6IP1 - chains C and G of the 8 polymer chains in the assembly; structure by electron microscopy, 3.90 A resolution.

# Chain C
Molecule: Synaptosomal-associated protein 25
From: Rattus norvegicus
UniProt: P60881 (SNP25_RAT); residues 1-100 here = UniProt positions 1-100
Chain sequence (102 residues; row label = number of the first residue in the row; numbers below 1 keep their minus sign (Gly-1 is residue -1)):
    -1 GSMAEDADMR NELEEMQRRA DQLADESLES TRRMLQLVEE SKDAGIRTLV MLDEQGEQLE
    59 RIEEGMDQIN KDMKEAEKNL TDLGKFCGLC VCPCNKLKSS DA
Disordered / not traced: -1 to 16, 82-100
Sequence notes: expression tag (-1 to 0)
UniProt features mapped onto this chain:
  - lipidation (S-palmitoyl cysteine): Cys85, Cys88, Cys90, Cys92

# Chain G
Molecule: Alpha-soluble NSF attachment protein
From: Bos taurus
UniProt: A5D7S0 (A5D7S0_BOVIN); numbering as in UniProt (aligned over 1-295)
Chain sequence (309 residues; numbered -13 to 295; the number before each row is that of its first residue; numbers below 1 keep their minus sign (Gly-13 is residue -13)):
   -13 GSMRGSHHHH HHGSMDNSGK EAEAMALLAE AERKVKNSQS FFSGLFGGSS KIEEACEIYA
    47 RAANMFKMAK NWSAAGSAFC QAAQLHLQLQ SKHDAATCFV DAGNAFKKAD PQEAINCLMR
   107 AIEIYTDMGR FTIAAKHHIS IAEIYETELV DIEKAIAHYE QSADYYKGEE SNSSANKCLL
   167 KVAGYAAQLE QYQKAIDIYE QVGTNAMDSP LLKYSAKDYF FKAALCHFCI DMLNAKLAVQ
   227 KYEELFPAFS DSRECKLMKK LLEAHEEQNV DSYTEAVKEY DSISRLDQWL TTMLLRIKKT
   287 IQGDEEDLR
Disordered / not traced: -13 to 3
Sequence notes: expression tag (-13 to 0)
Reported in the primary citation:
  - mutagenesis - R116A, L197A: decreased catalytic activity on SNARE complex disassembly

# Interface between chain C and chain G
Pairs across the interface - 12 pairs, chain C then chain G:
  Glu58(C) with Lys122(G), salt bridge
  Glu61(C) with Thr118(G)
  Glu62(C) with Lys122(G)
  Asp65(C) with His79(G), salt bridge; Arg116(G), salt bridge; Ile119(G)
  Gln66(C) with His79(G), hydrogen bond; Thr83(G), hydrogen bond
  Lys69(C) with His79(G), hydrogen bond (backbone-side chain); Met114(G); Arg116(G)
  Asp70(C) with His79(G), hydrogen bond (backbone-side chain)
Interface residues without a listed pair, chain G (8 interface residues in all): Tyr111

# Summary
The interface between chain C and chain G involves 7 residues on one side and 8 on the other; the contacts
include 4 hydrogen bonds and 3 salt bridges. Among the polar pairs are Glu58(C)-Lys122(G), Asp65(C)-His79(G)
and Asp65(C)-Arg116(G). From the paper: R116A and L197A of chain G reduce catalytic activity on SNARE complex
disassembly.
Here chain C is Synaptosomal-associated protein 25 (Rattus norvegicus) and chain G is Alpha-soluble NSF
attachment protein (Bos taurus). Entry 6IP1 (alpha-SNAP-SNARE subcomplex in the whole 20S complex) was
determined by electron microscopy together with 6IP2 from the same study.
